Entry 2FWE (X-ray diffraction, 1.65 A resolution); this record covers chain A.

# Chain A
Molecule: Thiol:disulfide interchange protein dsbD
Organism: Escherichia coli
Notes: EC 1.8.1.8; fragment: C-Terminal Domain, Residues 419-546
Reference sequence: P36655 (DSBD_ECOLI); residues 419-546 here correspond to UniProt positions 438-565 (UniProt number = residue number + 19)
Amino-acid sequence (134 residues; each row starts with the number of its first residue):
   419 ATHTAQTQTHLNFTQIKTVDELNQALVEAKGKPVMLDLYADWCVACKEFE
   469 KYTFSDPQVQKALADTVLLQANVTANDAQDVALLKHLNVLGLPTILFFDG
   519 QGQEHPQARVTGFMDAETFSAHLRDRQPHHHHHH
Not modelled in the structure: 419-427, 550-552
Disulfide bonds: C461-C464
Sequence notes: expression tag (547-552)
Bound ions: Ni2+: E446, D483, H547, H548

# Summary
E446, D483, H547 and H548 form the Ni2+ site.
Chain A is Thiol:disulfide interchange protein dsbD (Escherichia coli); the structure, crystal structure of
the C-terminal domain of the electron transfer catalyst DsbD (oxidized form), was determined by X-ray
diffraction together with 2FWF, 2FWG and 2FWH from the same study.
